8G4C - chains A and E of the 5 polymer chains in the assembly; structure by electron microscopy, 3.10 A resolution.

[Chain A]
Protein: Bacitracin export permease protein BceB
Source organism: Bacillus subtilis subsp. subtilis str. 168
UniProtKB: O34741 (BCEB_BACSU); residues 1-646 here = UniProt positions 1-646
Chain sequence (646 residues; each row starts with the number of its first residue):
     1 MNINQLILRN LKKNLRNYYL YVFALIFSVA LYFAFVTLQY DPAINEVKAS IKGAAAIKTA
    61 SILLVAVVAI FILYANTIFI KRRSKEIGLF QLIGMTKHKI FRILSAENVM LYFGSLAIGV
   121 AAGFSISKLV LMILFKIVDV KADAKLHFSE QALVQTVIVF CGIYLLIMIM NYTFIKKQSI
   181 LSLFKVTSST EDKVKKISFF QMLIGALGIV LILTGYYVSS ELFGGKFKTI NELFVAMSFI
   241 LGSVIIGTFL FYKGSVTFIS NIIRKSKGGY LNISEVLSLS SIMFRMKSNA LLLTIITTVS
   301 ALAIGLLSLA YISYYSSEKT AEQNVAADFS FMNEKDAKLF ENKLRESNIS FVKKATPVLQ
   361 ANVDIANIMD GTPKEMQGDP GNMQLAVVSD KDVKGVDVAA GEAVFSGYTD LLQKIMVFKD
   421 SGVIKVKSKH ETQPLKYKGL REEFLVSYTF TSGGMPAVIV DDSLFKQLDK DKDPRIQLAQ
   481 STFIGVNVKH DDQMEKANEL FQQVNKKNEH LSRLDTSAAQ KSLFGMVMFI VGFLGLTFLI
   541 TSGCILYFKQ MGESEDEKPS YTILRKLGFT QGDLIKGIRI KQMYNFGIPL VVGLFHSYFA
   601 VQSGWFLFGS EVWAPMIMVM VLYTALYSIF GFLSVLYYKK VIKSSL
Unresolved in the structure: 186-192
Small-molecule neighbours: 6OU ([(2R)-1-[2-azanylethoxy(oxidanyl)phosphoryl]oxy-3-hexadecanoyloxy-propan-2-yl] (Z)-octadec-9-enoate): Phe27, Leu31, Ile126, Leu129, Val130, Ile133, Lys136, Ile137, Tyr314, Tyr315, Met528, Phe529, Gly532, Phe533, Leu536, Thr537, Ile540

[Chain E]
Protein: Sensor protein BceS
Source organism: Bacillus subtilis subsp. subtilis str. 168
Notes: EC 2.7.13.3
UniProtKB: O35044 (BCES_BACSU); residues 1-334 here = UniProt positions 1-334
Chain sequence (334 residues; numbered 1 to 334; the number before each row is that of its first residue):
     1 MIKAFLIERR SWIAAFLFQQ ALMLFIAFVD PSISFGNVLY MVYLCILFFI IFLWFRYRKE
    61 TAFYKSLKTW ENNLDVTAIN EPETPFEAMV ERSIAGQTEH LKQTAARHRL ALENEKDELM
   121 AWIHEVKTPL TAMHLIIDRM EEKALKSQLS YEWLRIHLLL DQQLHQKRIS FIENDLSVEF
   181 IQLQPLIFKE IKDLQSWCIQ KGIGFDIQLE AKEVLSDAKW LAFIIRQLLT NAVKYSEASE
   241 IEIKSFQKGE QTQLQVKDCG RGIDPKDVPR IFDKGFTSTT DHHDQASTGM GLYLAKKAAA
   301 PLLIHIDVES EFGAGTVFTL TFPIRNQFEH VISV
UniProt features mapped onto this chain:
  - modified residue: His124 (Phosphohistidine)
What the authors report for this chain:
  - mutagenesis - E115K, E115K/K116E: decreased catalytic activity
  - mutagenesis - E115K/H124Q: unchanged catalytic activity
  - post-translational modification sites: His124 (proposed by the authors, not directly observed)

[Interface between chain A and chain E]
Contacting residue pairs (6):
  Ser125(A) - Tyr40(E)  hydrogen bond (backbone-side chain)
  Ser125(A) - Tyr43(E)  hydrogen bond
  Ile126(A) - Tyr40(E)
  Lys128(A) - Asn37(E)
  Lys128(A) - Tyr40(E)
  Leu129(A) - Tyr40(E)
Other interface residues (no listed pair), chain A (8 interface residues in all): Tyr19, Phe23, Ser127, Lys643
Other interface residues (no listed pair), chain E (6 interface residues in all): Phe55, Arg58, Glu81

[Overview]
8 residues of chain A and 6 residues of chain E are in contact; the contacts include 2 hydrogen bonds. Polar
contacts include Ser125(A)-Tyr40(E) and Ser125(A)-Tyr43(E). Ligands of chain A: compound 6OU. The paper
reports that E115K and E115K/K116E of chain E reduce catalytic activity; a modification site at His124(E).
Here chain A is Bacitracin export permease protein BceB and chain E is Sensor protein BceS, both from Bacillus
subtilis subsp. subtilis str. 168. Entry 8G4C (BceABS ATPgS high res TM) was determined by electron microscopy
together with 8G3A, 8G3B, 8G3F, 8G3L and 8G4D from the same study.
